PDB entry 7AEB | electron microscopy, 2.70 A resolution | chains A and Q of the 42 polymer chains in the assembly

Chain A:
Name: baseplate protein (Algo12)
Source organism: Algoriphagus machipongonensis
Reference sequence: A3HTB3 (A3HTB3_9BACT); numbering as in UniProt (aligned over 1-933)
Amino-acid sequence (933 residues; each row starts with the number of its first residue):
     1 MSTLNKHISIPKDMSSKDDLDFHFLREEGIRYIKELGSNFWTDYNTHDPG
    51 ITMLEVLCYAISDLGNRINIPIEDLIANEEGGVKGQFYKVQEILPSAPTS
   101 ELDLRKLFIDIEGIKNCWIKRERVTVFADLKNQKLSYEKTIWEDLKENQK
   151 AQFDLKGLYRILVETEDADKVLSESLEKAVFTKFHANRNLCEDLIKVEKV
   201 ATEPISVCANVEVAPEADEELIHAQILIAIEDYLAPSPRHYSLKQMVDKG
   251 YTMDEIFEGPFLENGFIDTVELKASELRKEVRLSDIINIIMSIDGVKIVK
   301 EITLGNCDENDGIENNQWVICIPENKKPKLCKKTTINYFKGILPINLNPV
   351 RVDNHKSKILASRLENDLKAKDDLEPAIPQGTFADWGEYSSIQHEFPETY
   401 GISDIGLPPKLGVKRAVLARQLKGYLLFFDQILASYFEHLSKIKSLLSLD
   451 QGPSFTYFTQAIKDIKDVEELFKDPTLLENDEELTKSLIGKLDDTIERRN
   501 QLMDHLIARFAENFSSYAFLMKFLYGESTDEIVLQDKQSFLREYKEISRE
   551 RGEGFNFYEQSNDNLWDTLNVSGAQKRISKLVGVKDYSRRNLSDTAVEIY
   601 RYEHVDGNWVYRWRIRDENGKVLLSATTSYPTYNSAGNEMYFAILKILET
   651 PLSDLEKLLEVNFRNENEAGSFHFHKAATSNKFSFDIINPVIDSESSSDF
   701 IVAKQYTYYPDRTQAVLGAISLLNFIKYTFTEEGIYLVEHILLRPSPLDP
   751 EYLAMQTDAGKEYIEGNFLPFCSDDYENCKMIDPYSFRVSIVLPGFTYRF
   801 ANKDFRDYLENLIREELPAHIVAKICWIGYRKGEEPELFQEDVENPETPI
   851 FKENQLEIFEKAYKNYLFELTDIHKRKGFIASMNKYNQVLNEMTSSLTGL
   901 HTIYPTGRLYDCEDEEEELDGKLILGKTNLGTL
Unresolved in the structure: 1-2, 552-933

Chain Q:
Name: LysM domain-containing protein
Source organism: Algoriphagus machipongonensis
Reference sequence: A3HTB8 (A3HTB8_9BACT); numbering as in UniProt (aligned over 1-228)
Amino-acid sequence (228 residues; row label = number of the first residue in the row):
     1 MSEGKLEKLRIVAYKDSKFSDEVENGEFITLLNPEKYKFQYRVEQNEDQA
    51 SGTSSAPIRFNKILPQTLEFDFLFDRTGVIAGYEVTEDGIINDIDHFKKV
   101 VYDYNGEKHKPNYLMITWGSLLFKGYLKEMDIEYKLFRPDGTPIRAMATT
   151 KIGEFVEEELRTAQENNQSPDMSHYRTVKEGDTLPLMTYRIYGDSKYYLE
   201 VAKANGLTNFRRLKTGTELIFPPLQKQK
Unresolved in the structure: 1, 169, 228

Interface between chain A and chain Q:
Residue-residue contacts (25):
  Ile8(A) - Pro222(Q)
  Ser9(A) - Pro223(Q)
  Ser9(A) - Gln225(Q)
  Ile10(A) - Tyr192(Q)
  Ile10(A) - Pro222(Q)
  Ile10(A) - Pro223(Q)  hydrogen bond (backbone-backbone)
  Ile10(A) - Leu224(Q)  hydrophobic
  Ile10(A) - Gln225(Q)  hydrogen bond (backbone-backbone)
  Pro11(A) - Glu200(Q)
  Pro11(A) - Gln225(Q)
  Lys12(A) - Tyr197(Q)  hydrogen bond
  Lys12(A) - Leu224(Q)
  Met14(A) - Tyr197(Q)  hydrophobic
  Met14(A) - Glu200(Q)
  Leu20(A) - Leu199(Q)
  Tyr59(A) - Arg211(Q)
  Ser62(A) - Tyr198(Q)
  Asp63(A) - Thr208(Q)
  Asp63(A) - Phe210(Q)
  Asp63(A) - Arg211(Q)  salt bridge
  Arg67(A) - Thr208(Q)
  Arg67(A) - Asn209(Q)  hydrogen bond
  Ser390(A) - Arg211(Q)  hydrogen bond (backbone-side chain)
  Ser390(A) - Arg212(Q)
  Glu395(A) - Arg211(Q)  salt bridge
Other interface residues (no listed pair), chain A (22 interface residues in all): Phe22, Ala60, Asn66, Ile70, Trp386, Glu388, Ser391, Ile392, His394
Other interface residues (no listed pair), chain Q (18 interface residues in all): Pro185, Lys196, Lys203, Leu207

Summary:
Chain A and chain Q form an interface of 22 and 18 residues respectively; the contacts include 5 hydrogen
bonds and 2 salt bridges. Among the polar pairs are Asp63(A)-Arg211(Q), Glu395(A)-Arg211(Q) and
Lys12(A)-Tyr197(Q).
Here chain A is baseplate protein (Algo12) and chain Q is LysM domain-containing protein, both from
Algoriphagus machipongonensis. Entry 7AEB (Cryo-EM structure of an extracellular contractile injection system
in marine bacterium Algoriphagus machipongonensis, the baseplate complex ...) was determined by electron
microscopy together with 7AEF, 7ADZ and 7AE0 from the same study.
